4F3Z - chains A and E of the 6 polymer chains in the assembly; structure by X-ray diffraction, 3.20 A resolution.

== Chain A (and E) ==
Name: Hemagglutinin
Organism: Influenza A virus
Notes: fragment: ha1; chain E of this document is another copy of the same molecule, construct and numbering; everything in this record applies to it too
UniProt: Q8QT89 (Q8QT89_9INFA); the construct lacks a stretch of the UniProt sequence, so the offset changes along the chain: 11-55 = UniProt 18-62; 56-83 = UniProt 64-91; 84-90 = UniProt 93-99; 91-116 = UniProt 101-126; 3 more segments
Amino-acid sequence (329 residues; each row starts with the number of its first residue; a row labelled like 116A-116C holds insertion residues (116A, then the next letters in order)):
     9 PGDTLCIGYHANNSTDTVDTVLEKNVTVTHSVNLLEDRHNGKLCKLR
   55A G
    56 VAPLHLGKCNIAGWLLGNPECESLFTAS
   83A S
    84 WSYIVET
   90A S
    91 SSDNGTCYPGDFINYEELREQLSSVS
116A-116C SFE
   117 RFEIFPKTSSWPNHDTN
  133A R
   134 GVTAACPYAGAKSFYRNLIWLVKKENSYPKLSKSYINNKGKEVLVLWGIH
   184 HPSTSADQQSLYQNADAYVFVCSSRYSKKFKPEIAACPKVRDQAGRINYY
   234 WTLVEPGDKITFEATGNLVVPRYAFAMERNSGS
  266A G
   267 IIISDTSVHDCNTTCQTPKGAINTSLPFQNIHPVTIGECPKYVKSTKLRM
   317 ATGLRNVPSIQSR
Unresolved in the structure: 9, 79-81, 325-329 (chain E: 9-10, 79-81, 326-329)
Disulfides: Cys52-Cys277, Cys64-Cys76, Cys97-Cys139, Cys281-Cys305
Construct notes: expression tag (9-10); engineered mutation Cys205 (Gly219 in Q8QT89), Cys220 (Arg234 in Q8QT89)
What the authors report for this chain:
  - conformationally variable residues: Lys222
  - mutagenesis - G205C/R220C: increased stability (proposed by the authors, not directly observed)

== How chain A and chain E interact ==
Contacting residue pairs - 10 pairs, chain A then chain E:
  Phe203(A) with Ala218(E), hydrophobic; Ala219(E); Cys220(E), hydrophobic
  Cys205(A) with Cys220(E), disulfide; Pro221(E)
  Lys212(A) with Glu216(E)
  Lys242(A) with Pro221(E); Lys222(E)
  Thr244(A) with Cys220(E); Pro221(E)
Interface residues without a listed pair, chain A (9 interface residues in all): Ser206, Ser207, Ser210, Glu246
Interface residues without a listed pair, chain E (10 interface residues in all): Pro215, Ile217, Val223, Arg229
Disulfides between the chains: Cys205(A)-Cys220(E)

== Summary ==
The interface between chain A and chain E involves 9 residues on one side and 10 on the other, with 1
disulfide bond. The paper reports that G205C/R220C of chain A increase stability; conformational variability
at Lys222(A).
Chain A and chain E are both Hemagglutinin (Influenza A virus); the structure, Crystal structure of a swine
H1N2 influenza virus hemagglutinin, was determined by X-ray diffraction.
